Entry 9LUB (electron microscopy, 3.30 A resolution); this record covers chains C and D of the 7 polymer chains in the assembly.

Chain C (and D):
Protein: Flagellar motor protein MotA
From: Paenibacillus sp. TCA20
Notes: chain D of this document is another copy of the same molecule, construct and numbering; everything in this record applies to it too
UniProtKB: A0A069DFV9 (A0A069DFV9_9BACL); numbering as in UniProt (aligned over 1-264)
Sequence (264 residues; row label = number of the first residue in the row):
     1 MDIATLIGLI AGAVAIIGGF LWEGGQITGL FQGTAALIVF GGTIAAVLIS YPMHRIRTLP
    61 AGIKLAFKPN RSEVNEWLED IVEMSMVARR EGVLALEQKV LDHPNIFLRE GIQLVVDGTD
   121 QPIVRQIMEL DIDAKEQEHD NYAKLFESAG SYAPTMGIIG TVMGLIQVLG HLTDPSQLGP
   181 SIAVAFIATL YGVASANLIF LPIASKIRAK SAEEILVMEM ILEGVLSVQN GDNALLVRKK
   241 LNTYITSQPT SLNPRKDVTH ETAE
Disordered / not traced: 247-264

Chain C / chain D interface:
Contacting residue pairs (69; chain C residue first):
  Gly-33(C) / Trp-22(D)
  Thr-34(C) / Gly-19(D)
  Thr-34(C) / Trp-22(D)
  Thr-34(C) / Glu-23(D)  hydrogen bond
  Leu-37(C) / Ala-15(D)
  Leu-37(C) / Gly-18(D)
  Leu-37(C) / Gly-19(D)
  Ile-38(C) / Ala-15(D)
  Ile-38(C) / Gly-19(D)
  Gly-41(C) / Ala-15(D)
  Gly-42(C) / Ala-15(D)
  Ala-45(C) / Gly-8(D)
  Ala-45(C) / Ala-11(D)
  Ala-45(C) / Gly-12(D)
  Ala-46(C) / Asn-197(D)
  Ala-46(C) / Leu-198(D)  hydrophobic
  Leu-48(C) / Ala-4(D)
  Leu-48(C) / Thr-5(D)
  Leu-48(C) / Ile-7(D)  hydrophobic
  Leu-48(C) / Gly-8(D)
  Leu-48(C) / Lys-206(D)
  Ile-49(C) / Thr-5(D)
  Ile-49(C) / Gly-8(D)
  Ile-49(C) / Leu-9(D)  hydrophobic
  Ile-49(C) / Leu-198(D)
  Ile-49(C) / Pro-202(D)  hydrophobic
  Ile-49(C) / Lys-206(D)  hydrogen bond (backbone-side chain)
  Ser-50(C) / Pro-202(D)
  Ser-50(C) / Ser-205(D)  hydrogen bond
  Ser-50(C) / Lys-206(D)  hydrogen bond (backbone-backbone)
  Tyr-51(C) / Ala-4(D)
  Tyr-51(C) / Ser-205(D)
  Tyr-51(C) / Lys-206(D)  hydrogen bond (backbone-side chain)
  Pro-52(C) / Ala-4(D)
  Pro-52(C) / Lys-206(D)
  Met-53(C) / Ala-4(D)
  Met-53(C) / Ile-7(D)  hydrophobic
  His-54(C) / Glu-213(D)  salt bridge
  Glu-110(C) / Lys-239(D)  salt bridge
  Leu-114(C) / Lys-239(D)
  Gln-126(C) / Glu-223(D)
  Gln-126(C) / Lys-240(D)  hydrogen bond
  Ile-127(C) / Leu-236(D)  hydrophobic
  Ile-127(C) / Lys-240(D)
  Leu-130(C) / Thr-243(D)
  Leu-130(C) / Tyr-244(D)
  Ala-134(C) / Thr-243(D)
  Tyr-152(C) / Leu-201(D)
  Tyr-152(C) / Pro-202(D)
  Thr-155(C) / Val-193(D)
  Thr-155(C) / Asn-197(D)  hydrogen bond
  Met-156(C) / Asn-197(D)
  Ile-159(C) / Ile-16(D)  hydrophobic
  Ile-159(C) / Leu-190(D)  hydrophobic
  Val-162(C) / Phe-186(D)
  Val-162(C) / Leu-190(D)  hydrophobic
  Met-163(C) / Ile-16(D)
  Met-163(C) / Phe-20(D)  hydrophobic
  Met-163(C) / Glu-23(D)
  Gly-164(C) / Glu-23(D)
  Ile-166(C) / Ala-183(D)
  Ile-166(C) / Ile-187(D)  hydrophobic
  Gln-167(C) / Phe-20(D)
  Gln-167(C) / Gly-24(D)
  Gln-167(C) / Gly-25(D)
  Leu-169(C) / Gly-179(D)
  Leu-169(C) / Ile-182(D)  hydrophobic
  Leu-172(C) / Gly-179(D)
  Thr-173(C) / Ser-176(D)
Other interface residues (no listed pair), chain C (38 interface residues in all): Ile-44, Arg-55, Asp-131, Ser-151, Ile-158
Other interface residues (no listed pair), chain D (45 interface residues in all): Asp-2, Ile-3, Val-14, Pro-180, Thr-189, Ala-194, Ala-209, Lys-210

Overview:
The interface between chain C and chain D involves 38 residues on one side and 45 on the other, with 7
hydrogen bonds and 2 salt bridges. Polar contacts include His-54(C)/Glu-213(D), Glu-110(C)/Lys-239(D) and
Thr-34(C)/Glu-23(D).
Both chains are Flagellar motor protein MotA (Paenibacillus sp. TCA20). Entry 9LUB (The chimeric flagellar
motor complex between MotA1B1 from Paenibacillus sp. TCA20 and MotAB from E.coli, state ...) was determined by
electron microscopy (same publication as 9LU9 and 9LUC).
